4QWK - chains K and W of the 28 polymer chains in the assembly; structure by X-ray diffraction, 2.80 A resolution.

[Chain K]
Protein: Proteasome subunit beta type-5
From: Saccharomyces cerevisiae
UniProtKB: P30656 (PSB5_YEAST); residues 1-212 here correspond to UniProt positions 76-287 (UniProt number = residue number + 75)
Amino-acid sequence (212 residues; row label = number of the first residue in the row):
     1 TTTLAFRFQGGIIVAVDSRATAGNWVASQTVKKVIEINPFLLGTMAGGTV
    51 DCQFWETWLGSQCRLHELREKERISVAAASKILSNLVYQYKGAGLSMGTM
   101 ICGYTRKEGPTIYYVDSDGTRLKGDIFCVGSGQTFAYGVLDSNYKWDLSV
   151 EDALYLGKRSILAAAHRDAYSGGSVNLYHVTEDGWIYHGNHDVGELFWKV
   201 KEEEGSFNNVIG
Construct notes: engineered mutation Thr49 (Ala124 in P30656), Val50 (Ala125 in P30656)
Glycans and other covalent adducts: CARFILZOMIB, bound form (3BV) linked to Thr1
Metal / ion sites: Mg2+: Ala165, Asp168, Ser171 (shared with Asp204(W) of chain W)
Small-molecule neighbours: CARFILZOMIB, bound form (3BV; N-{(2S)-2-[(morpholin-4-ylacetyl)amino]-4-phenylbutanoyl}-L-leucyl-N-[(2R,3S,4S)-1,3-dihydroxy-2,6-dimethylheptan-4-yl]-L-phenylalaninamide): Asp17, Arg19, Ala20, Thr21, Ala22, Ala27, Val31, Lys33, Met45, Ala46, Gly47, Gly48, Thr49, Ser96, Ser131, Tyr170

[Chain W]
Protein: Proteasome subunit beta type-3
From: Saccharomyces cerevisiae
UniProtKB: P25451 (PSB3_YEAST); residues 0-204 here correspond to UniProt positions 1-205 (UniProt number = residue number + 1)
Amino-acid sequence (205 residues; each row starts with the number of its first residue; numbering starts at 0):
     0 MSDPSSINGGIVVAMTGKDCVAIACDLRLGSQSLGVSNKFEKIFHYGHVF
    50 LGITGLATDVTTLNEMFRYKTNLYKLKEERAIEPETFTQLVSSSLYERRF
   100 GPYFVGPVVAGINSKSGKPFIAGFDLIGCIDEAKDFIVSGTASDQLFGMC
   150 ESLYEPNLEPEDLFETISQALLNAADRDALSGWGAVVYIIKKDEVVKRYL
   200 KMRQD
Not modelled in the structure: 0
Swiss-Prot annotation at these positions:
  - modified residue: Ser30 (Phosphoserine)
  - cross-link: Lys69 (Glycyl lysine isopeptide (Lys-Gly) (interchain with G-Cter in ubiquitin))
Metal / ion sites: Mg2+: Asp204 (shared with Ala165(K), Asp168(K), Ser171(K) of chain K)
Small-molecule neighbours: CARFILZOMIB, bound form (3BV; N-{(2S)-2-[(morpholin-4-ylacetyl)amino]-4-phenylbutanoyl}-L-leucyl-N-[(2R,3S,4S)-1,3-dihydroxy-2,6-dimethylheptan-4-yl]-L-phenylalaninamide): Ser4, Arg98, Asp124, Leu125, Ile126, Cys128

[How chain K and chain W interact]
Contacting residue pairs (44; chain K residue first):
  Arg19(K) - Asp204(W)  salt bridge
  Asn24(K) - Asp177(W)
  Asn24(K) - Ala178(W)  hydrogen bond (backbone-backbone)
  Asn24(K) - Leu179(W)
  Trp25(K) - Gln144(W)
  Trp25(K) - Arg176(W)
  Val26(K) - Asp175(W)
  Val26(K) - Arg176(W)  hydrogen bond (backbone-side chain)
  Val26(K) - Asp177(W)
  Val26(K) - Ala178(W)
  Ala27(K) - Arg176(W)  hydrogen bond (backbone-side chain)
  Ser28(K) - Arg176(W)
  Gln29(K) - Arg202(W)
  Phe135(K) - Leu33(W)  hydrophobic
  Ala165(K) - Asp204(W)
  His166(K) - Trp182(W)  hydrogen bond (backbone-side chain)
  His166(K) - Gln203(W)  hydrogen bond (side chain-backbone)
  Arg167(K) - Ser32(W)
  Arg167(K) - Gly34(W)  hydrogen bond (side chain-backbone)
  Arg167(K) - Val35(W)  hydrogen bond (side chain-backbone)
  Arg167(K) - Trp182(W)
  Asp168(K) - Ser32(W)
  Ala169(K) - Arg27(W)
  Ala169(K) - Ser32(W)  hydrogen bond (backbone-backbone)
  Ala169(K) - Ala178(W)
  Tyr170(K) - Ser32(W)
  Tyr170(K) - Ala178(W)  hydrophobic
  Ser171(K) - Asp204(W)
  Gly172(K) - Asp204(W)
  Gly173(K) - Arg202(W)  hydrogen bond (backbone-side chain)
  Gly173(K) - Asp204(W)  hydrogen bond (backbone-side chain)
  Asp192(K) - Arg202(W)  salt bridge
  Val193(K) - Asp204(W)
  Gly194(K) - Arg202(W)
  Phe197(K) - Gln203(W)
  Trp198(K) - Lys200(W)
  Trp198(K) - Met201(W)
  Trp198(K) - Gln203(W)
  Asn209(K) - Asn37(W)  hydrogen bond (backbone-side chain)
  Asn209(K) - Lys38(W)  hydrogen bond (backbone-side chain)
  Val210(K) - Asn37(W)
  Val210(K) - Gln203(W)
  Ile211(K) - Leu26(W)  hydrophobic
  Ile211(K) - Tyr198(W)  hydrophobic
Interface residues without a listed pair, chain K (26 interface residues in all): Asn208

[Overview]
The interface between chain K and chain W involves 26 residues on one side and 21 on the other, with 12
hydrogen bonds and 2 salt bridges. Among the polar pairs are Arg19(K)-Asp204(W), Asp192(K)-Arg202(W) and
Val26(K)-Arg176(W). Ligands of chain W: CARFILZOMIB, bound form.
Chain K is Proteasome subunit beta type-5 and chain W is Proteasome subunit beta type-3, both from
Saccharomyces cerevisiae; the structure, yCP beta5-A49T-A50V-double mutant in complex with carfilzomib, was
determined by X-ray diffraction (same publication as 4QUX, 4QUY, 4QV0, 4QV1, 4QV3, 4QV4 and 42 further
entries).
